3B9D - chain A; structure by X-ray diffraction, 1.72 A resolution.

# Chain A
Name: Chitinase A
Organism: Vibrio harveyi
Notes: EC 3.2.1.14; fragment: Residues UNP 22-597
UniProtKB: Q9AMP1 (Q9AMP1_VIBHA); residue numbers follow UniProt; this construct covers 22-597
Chain sequence (584 residues; row label = number of the first residue in the row):
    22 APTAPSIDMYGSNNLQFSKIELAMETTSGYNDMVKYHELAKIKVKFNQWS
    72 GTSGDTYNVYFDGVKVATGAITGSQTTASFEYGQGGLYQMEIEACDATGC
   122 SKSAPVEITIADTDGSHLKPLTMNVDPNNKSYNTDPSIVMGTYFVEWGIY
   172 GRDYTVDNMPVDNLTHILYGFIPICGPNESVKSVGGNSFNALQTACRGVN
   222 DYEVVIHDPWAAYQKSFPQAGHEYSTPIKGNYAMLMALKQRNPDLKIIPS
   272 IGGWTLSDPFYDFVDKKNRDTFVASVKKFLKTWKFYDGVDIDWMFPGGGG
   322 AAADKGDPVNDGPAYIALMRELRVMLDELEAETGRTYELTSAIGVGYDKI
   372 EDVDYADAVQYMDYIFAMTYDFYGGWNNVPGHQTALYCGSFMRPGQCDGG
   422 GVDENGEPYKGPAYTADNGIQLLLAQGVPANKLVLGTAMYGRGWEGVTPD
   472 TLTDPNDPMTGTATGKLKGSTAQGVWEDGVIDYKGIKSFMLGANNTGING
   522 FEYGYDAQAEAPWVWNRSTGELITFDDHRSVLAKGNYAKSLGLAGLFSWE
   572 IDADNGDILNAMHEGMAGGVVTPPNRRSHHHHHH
Unresolved in the structure: 589-605
Sequence notes: engineered mutation Met-315 (Glu in Q9AMP1); expression tag (598-605)
Cystine bridges: Cys-116/Cys-121, Cys-196/Cys-217, Cys-409/Cys-418

# Overview
Chain A is Chitinase A (Vibrio harveyi); the structure, Crystal structure of Vibrio harveyi chitinase A
complexed with pentasaccharide, was determined by X-ray diffraction (same publication as 3B8S, 3B9A and 3B9E).
